PDB entry 5J0S | X-ray diffraction, 2.00 A resolution | chains A and P of the 4 polymer chains in the assembly

Chain A:
Molecule: DNA polymerase beta
Source organism: Homo sapiens
Notes: EC 2.7.7.7, 4.2.99.-
UniProt: P06746 (DPOLB_HUMAN); residue numbers follow UniProt; this construct covers 1-335
Amino-acid sequence (335 residues; each row starts with the number of its first residue):
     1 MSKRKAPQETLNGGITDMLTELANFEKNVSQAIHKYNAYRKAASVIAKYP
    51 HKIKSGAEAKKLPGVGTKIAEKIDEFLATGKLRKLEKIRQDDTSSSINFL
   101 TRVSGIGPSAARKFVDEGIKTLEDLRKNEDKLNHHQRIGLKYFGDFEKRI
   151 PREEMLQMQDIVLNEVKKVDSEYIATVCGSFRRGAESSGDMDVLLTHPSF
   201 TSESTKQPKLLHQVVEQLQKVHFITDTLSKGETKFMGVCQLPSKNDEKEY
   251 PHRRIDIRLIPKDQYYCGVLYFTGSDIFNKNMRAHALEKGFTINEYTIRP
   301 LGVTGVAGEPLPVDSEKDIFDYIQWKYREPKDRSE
Disordered / not traced: 1-5, 206-208
Bound ions: Na+ site 1: Ser-30, Ser-171; Na+ site 2: Lys-60, Leu-62, Val-65 (shared with 1 residue of chain D); Na+ site 3: Thr-101, Val-103, Ile-106 (shared with DG9(P) of chain P); Na+ site 4 near Thr-101 (its only coordinating residue here)

Chain P:
Molecule: Primer Strand
Sequence (10 nucleotides; each row starts with the number of its first residue):
     1 GCTGATGCGT
Bound ions: Na+: DG9 (shared with Thr-101(A), Val-103(A), Ile-106(A) of chain A)

Interface between chain A and chain P:
Residue-residue contacts (16):
  Val-103(A) with DG9(P), phosphate contact
  Ser-104(A) with DG9(P), phosphate contact
  Gly-105(A) with DC8(P), sugar contact; DG9(P), hydrogen bond to the phosphate
  Ile-106(A) with DG9(P), phosphate contact
  Gly-107(A) with DC8(P), hydrogen bond to the phosphate
  Pro-108(A) with DC8(P), phosphate contact
  Ser-109(A) with DG7(P), phosphate contact; DC8(P), hydrogen bond to the phosphate
  Ala-110(A) with DC8(P), hydrogen bond to the phosphate
  His-135(A) with DG9(P), sugar contact
  Asp-190(A) with DT10(P), phosphate contact
  Lys-234(A) with DT10(P), base contact
  Met-236(A) with DG9(P), phosphate contact
  Arg-254(A) with DT10(P), salt bridge to the phosphate
  Asp-256(A) with DT10(P), sugar contact
Interface residues without a listed pair, chain A (15 interface residues in all): Arg-258

Overview:
15 residues of chain A and 4 residues of chain P are in contact, with 4 hydrogen bonds and 1 salt bridge.
Polar pairs include Gly-105(A)/DG9(P), Gly-107(A)/DC8(P) and Ser-109(A)/DC8(P). The Na+ site 1 is built by
Ser-30(A) and Ser-171(A).
Chain A is DNA polymerase beta (Homo sapiens) and chain P is Primer Strand; the structure, Binary complex
crystal structure of DNA polymerase Beta with C:T mismatch at the primer terminus, was determined by X-ray
diffraction together with 5J0O, 5J0P, 5J0Q, 5J0R, 5J0T, 5J0U and 16 further entries from the same study.
